6VQV - chains D and L of the 12 polymer chains in the assembly; structure by electron microscopy, 2.57 A resolution.

# Chain D
Name: CRISPR-associated protein Csy2
From: Pseudomonas aeruginosa
Reference sequence: B3G161 (B3G161_PSEAI); residues 1-327 here = UniProt positions 1-327
Chain sequence (327 residues; each row starts with the number of its first residue):
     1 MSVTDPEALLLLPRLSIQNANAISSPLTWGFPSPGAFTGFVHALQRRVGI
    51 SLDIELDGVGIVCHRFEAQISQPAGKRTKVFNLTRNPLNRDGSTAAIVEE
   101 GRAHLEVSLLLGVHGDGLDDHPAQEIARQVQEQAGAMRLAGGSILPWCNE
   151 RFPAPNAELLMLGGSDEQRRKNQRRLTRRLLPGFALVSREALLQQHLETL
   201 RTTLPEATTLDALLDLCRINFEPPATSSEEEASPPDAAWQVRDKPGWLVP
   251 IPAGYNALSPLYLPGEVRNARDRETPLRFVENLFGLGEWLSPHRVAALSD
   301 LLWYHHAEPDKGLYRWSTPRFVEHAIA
Not modelled in the structure: 1, 224-238, 323-327

# Chain L
Molecule: CrRNA
From: Pseudomonas aeruginosa
Sequence (60 nucleotides; row label = number of the first residue in the row):
     1 CUAAGAAAUUCACGGCGGGCUUGAUGUCCGCGUCUACCUGGUUCACUGCC
    51 GUAUAGGCAG
Sequence notes: conflict A53 (G1446 in 313291946)

# Chain D / chain L interface
Pairs across the interface (31; chain D residue first):
  Asn21(D) - A3(L)  hydrogen bond to the sugar
  Asn21(D) - A4(L)  hydrogen bond to the phosphate
  Pro26(D) - A3(L)  base contact
  Ala36(D) - U2(L)  base contact
  Ala36(D) - A3(L)  phosphate contact
  Gly39(D) - C1(L)  sugar contact
  Gly39(D) - U2(L)  sugar contact
  Phe40(D) - U2(L)  base contact
  His42(D) - C1(L)  phosphate contact
  Ala43(D) - U2(L)  base contact
  Arg46(D) - C1(L)  base contact
  Thr84(D) - A7(L)  sugar contact
  Thr84(D) - U9(L)  phosphate contact
  Arg85(D) - A7(L)  hydrogen bond to the sugar
  Arg85(D) - A8(L)  sugar contact
  Arg85(D) - U9(L)  hydrogen bond to the base
  Arg85(D) - U10(L)  base contact
  Asn86(D) - A7(L)  base contact
  Pro87(D) - A7(L)  phosphate contact
  Pro87(D) - A8(L)  phosphate contact
  Glu100(D) - A7(L)  hydrogen bond to the base
  Arg138(D) - U2(L)  hydrogen bond to the base
  Arg138(D) - G5(L)  salt bridge to the phosphate
  Arg138(D) - A6(L)  salt bridge to the phosphate
  Leu139(D) - U2(L)  base contact
  Gly141(D) - G5(L)  phosphate contact
  Tyr255(D) - A3(L)  phosphate contact
  Arg271(D) - C1(L)  sugar contact
  Arg271(D) - U2(L)  salt bridge to the phosphate
  Arg271(D) - A4(L)  base contact
  Asn282(D) - A3(L)  hydrogen bond to the base
Also at the interface, not in a pair above, chain D (23 interface residues in all): Ser33, Gly35, Arg102, Met137

# In short
Chain D and chain L form an interface of 23 and 10 residues respectively; the contacts include 7 hydrogen
bonds and 3 salt bridges. Among the polar pairs are Arg85(D)-U9(L), Glu100(D)-A7(L) and Arg138(D)-U2(L).
Here chain D is CRISPR-associated protein Csy2 and chain L is CrRNA, both from Pseudomonas aeruginosa. Entry
6VQV (Type I-F CRISPR-Csy complex with its inhibitor AcrF9) was determined by electron microscopy, deposited
together with 6VQW and 6VQX.
